1HCY - chains A and E of the 6 polymer chains in the assembly; structure by X-ray diffraction, 3.20 A resolution.

Chain A (and E):
Name: Arthropodan hemocyanin
Organism: Panulirus interruptus
Notes: chain E of this document is another copy of the same molecule, construct and numbering; everything in this record applies to it too
UniProt: P04254 (HCYA_PANIN); numbering as in UniProt (aligned over 1-657)
Chain sequence (657 residues; numbered 1 to 657; the number before each row is that of its first residue):
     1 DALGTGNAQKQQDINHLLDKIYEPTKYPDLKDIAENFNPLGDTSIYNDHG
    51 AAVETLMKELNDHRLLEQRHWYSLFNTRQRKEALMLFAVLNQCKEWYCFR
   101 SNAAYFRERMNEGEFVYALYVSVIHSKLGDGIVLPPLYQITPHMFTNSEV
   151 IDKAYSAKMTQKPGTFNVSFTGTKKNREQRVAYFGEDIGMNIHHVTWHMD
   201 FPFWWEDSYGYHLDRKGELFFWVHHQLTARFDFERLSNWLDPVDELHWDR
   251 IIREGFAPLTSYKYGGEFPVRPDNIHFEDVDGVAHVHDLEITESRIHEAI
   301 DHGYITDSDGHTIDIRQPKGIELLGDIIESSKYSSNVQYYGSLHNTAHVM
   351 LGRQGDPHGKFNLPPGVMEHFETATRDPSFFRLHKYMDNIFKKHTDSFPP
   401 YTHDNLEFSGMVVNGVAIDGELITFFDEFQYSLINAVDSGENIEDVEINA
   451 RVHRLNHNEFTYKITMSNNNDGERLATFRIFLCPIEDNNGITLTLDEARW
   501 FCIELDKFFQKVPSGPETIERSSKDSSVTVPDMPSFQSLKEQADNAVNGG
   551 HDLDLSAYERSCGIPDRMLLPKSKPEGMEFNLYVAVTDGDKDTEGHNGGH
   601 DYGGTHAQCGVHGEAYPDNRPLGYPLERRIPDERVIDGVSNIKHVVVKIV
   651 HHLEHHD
Not modelled in the structure: 597-605, 654-657
Construct notes: conflict Asp32 (Glu in P04254), Pro163 (Gln in P04254), Asn458 (Lys in P04254), Ser514 (Lys in P04254)
Disulfide bonds: Cys93-Cys98, Cys483-Cys502, Cys562-Cys609
Covalent attachments: N-acetylglucosamine (NAG) linked to Asn167
Curated features (UniProtKB/Swiss-Prot):
  - binding site (Cu cation): His194, His198, His224, His344, His348, His384
  - glycosylation: Asn167 (N-linked (GlcNAc...) asparagine)

Chain A / chain E interface:
Pairs across the interface - 17 pairs, chain A then chain E:
  Lys58(A) - Arg634(E)
  Glu59(A) - Arg634(E)  salt bridge
  Asp62(A) - Arg634(E)  salt bridge
  Arg64(A) - Arg634(E)
  Asp279(A) - Arg250(E)  salt bridge
  Arg295(A) - Glu298(E)  salt bridge
  Arg295(A) - Asp301(E)  salt bridge
  Thr306(A) - His302(E)
  Ser308(A) - His302(E)
  Ser308(A) - Arg316(E)
  Asp309(A) - Tyr304(E)
  Gly310(A) - Tyr304(E)
  Gln338(A) - Ile300(E)
  Gln338(A) - Asp301(E)
  Gln338(A) - Arg316(E)
  Tyr339(A) - Glu298(E)  hydrogen bond
  Tyr339(A) - His302(E)  hydrogen bond
Also at the interface, not in a pair above, chain A (13 interface residues in all): Asn336
Also at the interface, not in a pair above, chain E (10 interface residues in all): His297, Asp632

Summary:
13 residues of chain A and 10 residues of chain E are in contact, with 2 hydrogen bonds and 5 salt bridges.
Among the polar pairs are Glu59(A)-Arg634(E), Asp62(A)-Arg634(E) and Asp279(A)-Arg250(E). UniProt lists 6 Cu
cation-binding residues on chain A.
Both chains are Arthropodan hemocyanin (Panulirus interruptus). Entry 1HCY (Crystal structure of hexameric
haemocyanin from panulirus interruptus refined at 3.2 angstroms resolution) was determined by X-ray
diffraction together with 1HC1 from the same study.
